6UXW - chains T and a of the 28 polymer chains in the assembly; structure by electron microscopy, 8.96 A resolution (very low resolution: no residue pairs are listed; an interface is given only as per-side residue counts).

[Chain T]
Name: Histone H2A type 1
From: Xenopus laevis
Reference sequence: P06897 (H2A1_XENLA); residues 1-129 here correspond to UniProt positions 2-130 (UniProt number = residue number + 1)
Amino-acid sequence (129 residues; numbered 1 to 129; the number before each row is that of its first residue):
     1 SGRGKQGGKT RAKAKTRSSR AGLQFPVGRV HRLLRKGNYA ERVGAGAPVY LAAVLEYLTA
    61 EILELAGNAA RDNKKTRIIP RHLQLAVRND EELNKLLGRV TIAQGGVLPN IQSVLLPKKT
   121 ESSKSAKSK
Disordered / not traced: 1-11, 119-129
Construct notes: conflict Arg99 (Gly100 in P06897), Ser123 (Ala124 in P06897)
UniProt features mapped onto this chain:
  - modified residue: Ser1 (N-acetylserine), Lys5 (N6-(2-hydroxyisobutyryl)lysine), Lys9 (N6-(2-hydroxyisobutyryl)lysine), Lys36 (N6-(2-hydroxyisobutyryl)lysine), Lys74 (N6-(2-hydroxyisobutyryl)lysine), Lys75 (N6-(2-hydroxyisobutyryl)lysine), Lys95 (N6-(2-hydroxyisobutyryl)lysine), Gln104 (N5-methylglutamine), Lys118 (N6-(2-hydroxyisobutyryl)lysine)
  - cross-link (Glycyl lysine isopeptide (Lys-Gly)): Lys13 (interchain with G-Cter in ubiquitin), Lys15 (interchain with G-Cter in ubiquitin), Lys119 (interchain with G-Cter in ubiquitin)

[Chain a]
Molecule: 601 sequence bottom strand
Sequence (185 nucleotides; row label = number of the first residue in the row):
     1 ATCAGAATCC CGGTGCCGAG GCCGCTCAAT TGGTCGTAGA CAGCTCTAGC ACCGCTTAAA
    61 CGCACGTACG CGCTGTCCCC CGCGTTTTAA CCGCCAAGGG GATTACTCCC TAGTCTCCAG
   121 GCACGTGTCA GATATATACA TCGATTAACG ATGCTGGGCA TAAGCGTGGT TCAATACCGG
   181 CGCAT
Disordered / not traced: 156-185

[Chain T / chain a interface]
At this resolution (9 A) residue pairs are not listed: 9 residues of chain T and 8 of chain a lie at the interface.

[In short]
Chain T and chain a form an interface of 9 and 8 residues respectively.
Here chain T is Histone H2A type 1 (Xenopus laevis) and chain a is 601 sequence bottom strand. Entry 6UXW
(SWI/SNF nucleosome complex with ADP-BeFx) was determined by electron microscopy (same publication as 6UXV).
